PDB entry 4CG5 | electron microscopy, 7.40 A resolution (low resolution: residue-level contacts below are approximate; hydrogen-bond / salt-bridge calls are withheld) | chains A and B of the 3 polymer chains in the assembly

[Chain A]
Molecule: Protein transport protein SEC61 subunit alpha isoform 1
From: Canis lupus familiaris
UniProt: P38377 (S61A1_CANFA); residue numbers follow UniProt; this construct covers 1-476
Chain sequence (476 residues; row label = number of the first residue in the row):
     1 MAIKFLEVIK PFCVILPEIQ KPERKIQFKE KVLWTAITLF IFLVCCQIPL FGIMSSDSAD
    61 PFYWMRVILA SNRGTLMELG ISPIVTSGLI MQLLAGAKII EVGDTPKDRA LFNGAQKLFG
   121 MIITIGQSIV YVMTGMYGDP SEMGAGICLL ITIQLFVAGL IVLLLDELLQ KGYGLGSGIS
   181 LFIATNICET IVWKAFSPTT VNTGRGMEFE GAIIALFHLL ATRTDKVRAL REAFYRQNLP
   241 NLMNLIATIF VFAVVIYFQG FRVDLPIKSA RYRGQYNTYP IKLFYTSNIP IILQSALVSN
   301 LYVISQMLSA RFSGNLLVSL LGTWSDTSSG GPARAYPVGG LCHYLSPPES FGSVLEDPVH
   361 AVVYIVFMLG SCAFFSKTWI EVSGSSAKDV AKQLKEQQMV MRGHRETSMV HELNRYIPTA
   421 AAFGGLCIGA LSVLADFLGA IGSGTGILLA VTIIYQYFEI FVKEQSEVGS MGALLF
Unresolved in the structure: 1-24

[Chain B]
Molecule: Protein transport protein SEC61 subunit gamma
From: Canis lupus familiaris
UniProt: P60058 (SC61G_CANFA); residue numbers follow UniProt; this construct covers 1-68
Chain sequence (68 residues; row label = number of the first residue in the row):
     1 MDQVMQFVEP SRQFVKDSIR LVKRCTKPDR KEFQKIAMAT AIGFAIMGFI GFFVKLIHIP
    61 INNIIVGG
Unresolved in the structure: 1-6
Swiss-Prot annotation at these positions:
  - modified residue: Met1 (N-acetylmethionine), Ser18 (Phosphoserine)

[How chain A and chain B interact]
Pairs across the interface (39; chain A residue first):
  Ala184(A) with Met47(B)
  Thr185(A) with Met47(B)
  Cys188(A) with Phe44(B); Met47(B)
  Glu189(A) with Met47(B); Ile50(B); Gly51(B); Val54(B)
  Val192(A) with Gly48(B); Gly51(B)
  Trp193(A) with Gly51(B); Val54(B); Lys55(B)
  Phe196(A) with Phe52(B); Leu56(B)
  Ser197(A) with Ile59(B)
  Pro198(A) with Ile65(B)
  Thr199(A) with Ile65(B)
  Phe252(A) with Thr40(B)
  Ile256(A) with Ile36(B)
  Tyr257(A) with Lys27(B); Pro28(B)
  Gln259(A) with Ile36(B)
  Phe261(A) with Leu21(B); Cys25(B)
  Arg262(A) with Cys25(B)
  Val263(A) with Arg24(B)
  Asp264(A) with Arg24(B)
  Phe284(A) with Leu21(B)
  Tyr416(A) with Arg20(B)
  Thr419(A) with Asp17(B)
  Ala422(A) with Phe14(B)
  Phe423(A) with Phe14(B); Asp17(B); Ser18(B); Leu21(B)
  Leu426(A) with Phe14(B)
  Tyr455(A) with Thr40(B)
  Phe458(A) with Ala39(B)
Also at the interface, not in a pair above, chain A (35 interface residues in all): Leu43, Gln47, Leu50, Leu181, Ile187, Gly260, Ala373, Ala420, Ile454
Also at the interface, not in a pair above, chain B (27 interface residues in all): Val22, Phe33, Ala37, His58

[Overview]
35 residues of chain A and 27 residues of chain B are in contact.
Here chain A is Protein transport protein SEC61 subunit alpha isoform 1 and chain B is Protein transport
protein SEC61 subunit gamma, both from Canis lupus familiaris. Entry 4CG5 (Cryo-EM of the Sec61-complex bound
to the 80S ribosome translating a secretory substrate) was determined by electron microscopy together with
4CG6 and 4CG7 from the same study.
